PDB entry 1DNW | X-ray diffraction, 1.90 A resolution | chains C and B of the 4 polymer chains in the assembly

# Chain C
Molecule: Myeloperoxidase
From: Homo sapiens
Notes: EC 1.11.1.7; fragment: myeloperoxidase heavy chain containing residues 113 to 578
UniProtKB: P05164 (PERM_HUMAN); residues 113-578 here correspond to UniProt positions 279-744 (UniProt number = residue number + 166)
Amino-acid sequence (466 residues; row label = number of the first residue in the row):
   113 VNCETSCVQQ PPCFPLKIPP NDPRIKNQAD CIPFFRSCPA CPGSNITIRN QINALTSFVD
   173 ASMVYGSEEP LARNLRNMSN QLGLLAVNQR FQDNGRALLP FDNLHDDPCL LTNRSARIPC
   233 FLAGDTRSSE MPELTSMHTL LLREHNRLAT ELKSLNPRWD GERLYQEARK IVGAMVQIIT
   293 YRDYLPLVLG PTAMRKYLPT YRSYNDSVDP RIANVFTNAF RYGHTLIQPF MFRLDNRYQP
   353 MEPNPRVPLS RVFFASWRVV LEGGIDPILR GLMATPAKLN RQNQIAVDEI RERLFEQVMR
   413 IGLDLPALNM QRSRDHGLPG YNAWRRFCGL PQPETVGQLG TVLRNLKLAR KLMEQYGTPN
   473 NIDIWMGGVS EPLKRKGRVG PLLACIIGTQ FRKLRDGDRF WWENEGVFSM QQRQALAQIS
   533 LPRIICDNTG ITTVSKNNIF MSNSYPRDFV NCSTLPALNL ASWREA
Disulfide bonds: C115-C125, C119-C143, C221-C232, C440-C497, C538-C564
Covalent attachments: N-acetylglucosamine (NAG) linked to N189, N225; heme (HEM) linked to E242, M243; glycan linked to N317
Modified positions: C150 (s-hydroxycysteine; CSO)
Sequence notes: modified residue (150)
Ion coordination: Ca2+: T168, F170, D172, S174 (shared with 1 residue of chain A); heme Fe: H336 (together with cyanide ion)
Small-molecule neighbours:
  - cyanide ion (CYN): V199, N200, Q201, P212, F213
  - heme (HEM): R239, Y296, T329, F332, R333, Y334, G335, H336, I339, F365, L406, F407, L417, L420, N421, R424
UniProt features mapped onto this chain:
  - binding site (Ca(2+)): T168, F170, D172, S174
  - binding site (heme b): E242, M243, H336
  - site: R239 (Transition state stabilizer)
  - modified residue: C150 (Cysteine sulfenic acid (-SOH))
  - glycosylation (N-linked (GlcNAc...) asparagine): N157, N189, N225, N317, N563

# Chain B
Molecule: Myeloperoxidase
From: Homo sapiens
Notes: EC 1.11.1.7; fragment: myeloperoxidase light chain containing residues 1 to 104
UniProtKB: P05164 (PERM_HUMAN); residues 1-104 here correspond to UniProt positions 167-270 (UniProt number = residue number + 166)
Amino-acid sequence (104 residues; each row starts with the number of its first residue):
     1 CPEQDKYRTI TGMCNNRRSP TLGASNRAFV RWLPAEYEDG FSLPYGWTPG VKRNGFPVAL
    61 ARAVSNEIVR FPTDQLTPDQ ERSLMFMQWG QLLDHDLDFT PEPA
Disulfide bonds: C1-C14
Ion coordination: Ca2+: D96 (shared with 4 residues of chain D)
Small-molecule neighbours:
  - cyanide ion (CYN): Q91, D94, H95
  - heme (HEM): M87, G90, Q91, D94, D98, F99, T100
UniProt features mapped onto this chain:
  - active site: H95 (Proton acceptor)
  - binding site (heme b): D94
  - binding site (Ca(2+)): D96

# How chain C and chain B interact
Pairs across the interface (7):
  N157(C) - R27(B)
  I158(C) - N26(B)
  I158(C) - R27(B)  hydrogen bond (backbone-side chain)
  I160(C) - T21(B)
  D321(C) - P34(B)
  A435(C) - R18(B)
  R438(C) - R18(B)
Other interface residues (no listed pair), chain C (8 interface residues in all): T159, R323
Other interface residues (no listed pair), chain B (7 interface residues in all): L22, A28

# In short
Chain C and chain B form an interface of 8 and 7 residues respectively, with 1 hydrogen bond. Its one
hydrogen-bonded contact is I158(C)-R27(B). Bound to chain C: cyanide ion. Ligands of chain B: cyanide ion and
heme.
Here chain C is Myeloperoxidase and chain B is Myeloperoxidase, both from Homo sapiens. Entry 1DNW (Human
myeloperoxidase-cyanide-thiocyanate complex) was determined by X-ray diffraction (same publication as 1DNU,
1D5L and 1D7W).
